8BVM - chains C and u of the 16 polymer chains in the assembly; structure by electron microscopy, 3.80 A resolution.

Chain C:
Molecule: RNA-binding protein Hfq
Source organism: Pseudomonas aeruginosa
UniProt: A6VD57 (HFQ_PSEA7); numbering as in UniProt (aligned over 1-82)
Sequence (82 residues; numbered 1 to 82; the number before each row is that of its first residue):
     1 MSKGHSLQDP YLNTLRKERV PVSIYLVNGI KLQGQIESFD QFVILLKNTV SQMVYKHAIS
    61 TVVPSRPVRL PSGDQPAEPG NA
Disordered / not traced: 1-4, 70-82
Reported in the primary citation:
  - binding site for rbsB mRNA (chain u): Arg16, Lys17, Arg19, Arg66

Chain u:
Molecule: rbsB mRNA
Sequence (108 nucleotides; each row starts with the number of its first residue; note: 1 number in that range is skipped by the numbering (no residue carries it; nothing is unmodelled there); numbers below 1 keep their minus sign (A-40 is residue -40)):
   -40 AACGCAAACG UUUGCGUCUG GAUAAUCUCC UGGAAAAGAA UCAAUACAAC GAUAAGAAAA
    20 GCUGGAG
    28 GAUAUACCAU GAAGCGGGUC GCUUCCCGGC GCCUGUUGGC U
Disordered / not traced: -40 to -3, 28-31, 45-47, 51-54, 59-68

How chain C and chain u interact:
Pairs across the interface (15):
  Tyr25(C) with A11(u), stacking on the base
  Leu26(C) with A14(u), base contact
  Asn28(C) with U12(u), phosphate contact
  Gly29(C) with A11(u), hydrogen bond to the sugar; U12(u), phosphate contact
  Ile30(C) with A13(u), sugar contact; A14(u), sugar contact
  Lys31(C) with A13(u), hydrogen bond to the phosphate
  Leu32(C) with A13(u), base contact
  Gln33(C) with A13(u), hydrogen bond to the base
  Leu46(C) with A13(u), base contact
  Asn48(C) with A13(u), base contact
  Gln52(C) with A13(u), base contact; A14(u), base contact
  Thr61(C) with A11(u), base contact
Other interface residues (no listed pair), chain C (14 interface residues in all): Ser60, Val63

Overview:
14 residues of chain C and 4 residues of chain u are in contact, with 3 hydrogen bonds and 1 aromatic stacking
contact. Polar pairs include Gln33(C)-A13(u), Gly29(C)-A11(u) and Lys31(C)-A13(u). From the paper: a binding
site for rbsB mRNA (chain u) at Arg16(C), Lys17(C) and Arg19(C) among others.
Here chain C is RNA-binding protein Hfq (Pseudomonas aeruginosa) and chain u is rbsB mRNA. Entry 8BVM (Cryo-EM
structure of Hfq-Crc-rbsB translation repression complex) was determined by electron microscopy (same
publication as 8BVH and 8BVJ).
